7ROV - chains A and E; structure by X-ray diffraction, 1.32 A resolution.

# Chain A
Molecule: Isoform 2B of GTPase KRas
From: Homo sapiens
Notes: EC 3.6.5.2
UniProtKB: P01116 (RASK_HUMAN), isoform P01116-2; numbering as in UniProt (aligned over 1-188)
Amino-acid sequence (189 residues; row label = number of the first residue in the row; numbering starts at 0):
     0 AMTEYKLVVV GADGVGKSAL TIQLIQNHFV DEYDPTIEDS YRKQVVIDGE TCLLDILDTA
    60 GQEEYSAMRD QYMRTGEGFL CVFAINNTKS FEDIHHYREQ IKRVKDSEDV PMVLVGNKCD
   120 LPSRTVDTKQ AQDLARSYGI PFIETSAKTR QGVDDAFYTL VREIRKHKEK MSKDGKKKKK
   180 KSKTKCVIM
Not modelled in the structure: 168-188
Differences from the reference sequence: expression tag (0); engineered mutation Asp12 (Gly in P01116)
UniProt features mapped onto this chain:
  - motif: Tyr32 to Tyr40 (Effector region)
  - binding site (GTP): Gly10, Ala11, Gly13 to Ala18, Val29 to Thr35, Ala59, Gly60, Asn116 to Asp119
  - modified residue: Met1 (N-acetylmethionine), Thr2 (N-acetylthreonine), Lys104 (N6-acetyllysine)
  - lipidation (N6-palmitoyl lysine): Lys182, Lys184
  - glycosylation: Thr35 (Microbial infection: O-linked (Glc) threonine)
Metal / ion sites: Mg2+: Ser17 (together with GMP-PCP)
Residues lining bound ligands: GMP-PCP (GCP; phosphomethylphosphonic acid guanylate ester): Ala11, Asp12, Gly13, Val14, Gly15, Lys16, Ser17, Ala18, Phe28, Val29, Thr58, Ala59, Gln61, Asn116, Lys117, Asp119, Leu120, Ser145, Ala146, Lys147

# Chain E
Molecule: Cyclic peptide MP-9903
Amino-acid sequence (14 residues; each row starts with the number of its first residue):
     1 AXPLYISYDP VCRA
Modified / non-standard residues: 060 (S-methyl-D-cysteine) at position 2
Covalent attachments: covalent link 060_2-Cys12

# Interface between chain A and chain E
Residue-residue contacts (26; chain A residue first):
  Val9(A) - Leu4(E)  hydrophobic
  Gln61(A) - Pro3(E)
  Gln61(A) - Leu4(E)
  Gln61(A) - Tyr5(E)  hydrogen bond (backbone-backbone)
  Glu62(A) - Tyr5(E)
  Glu63(A) - Tyr5(E)
  Tyr64(A) - Tyr5(E)  hydrophobic
  Arg68(A) - Tyr5(E)  hydrogen bond (side chain-backbone)
  Asp69(A) - Ile6(E)
  Asp69(A) - Ser7(E)  hydrogen bond
  Asp69(A) - Tyr8(E)  hydrogen bond (backbone-side chain)
  Met72(A) - Leu4(E)  hydrophobic
  Met72(A) - Ile6(E)  hydrophobic
  Met72(A) - Tyr8(E)
  Arg73(A) - Tyr8(E)
  His95(A) - Pro3(E)
  Tyr96(A) - Pro3(E)
  Gln99(A) - 060_2(E)  hydrogen bond (side chain-backbone)
  Gln99(A) - Pro3(E)
  Gln99(A) - Leu4(E)  hydrogen bond (side chain-backbone)
  Gln99(A) - Ile6(E)
  Gln99(A) - Asp9(E)  hydrogen bond
  Arg102(A) - 060_2(E)  hydrogen bond (side chain-backbone)
  Arg102(A) - Asp9(E)  salt bridge
  Arg102(A) - Val11(E)
  Val103(A) - Ile6(E)  hydrophobic
Interface residues without a listed pair, chain A (15 interface residues in all): Thr58
Interface residues without a listed pair, chain E (10 interface residues in all): Cys12

# In short
Chain A and chain E form an interface of 15 and 10 residues respectively, with 8 hydrogen bonds and 1 salt
bridge. Polar pairs include Arg102(A)-Asp9(E), Arg68(A)-Tyr5(E) and Asp69(A)-Ser7(E). Ligands of chain A:
GMP-PCP. Curated annotation (UniProt) lists 21 GTP-binding residues on chain A.
Here chain A is Isoform 2B of GTPase KRas (Homo sapiens) and chain E is Cyclic peptide MP-9903. Entry 7ROV
(KRAS G12D Mutant in complex with GMPPCP and cyclic peptide MP-9903) was determined by X-ray diffraction.
